PDB entry 8QXC | X-ray diffraction, 2.30 A resolution | chains H and L

== Chain H ==
Protein: Heavy chain of FAB MIL-3
Source organism: Mus musculus
Notes: antibody fragment or engineered binder
Chain sequence (264 residues; numbered 1 to 264; the number before each row is that of its first residue):
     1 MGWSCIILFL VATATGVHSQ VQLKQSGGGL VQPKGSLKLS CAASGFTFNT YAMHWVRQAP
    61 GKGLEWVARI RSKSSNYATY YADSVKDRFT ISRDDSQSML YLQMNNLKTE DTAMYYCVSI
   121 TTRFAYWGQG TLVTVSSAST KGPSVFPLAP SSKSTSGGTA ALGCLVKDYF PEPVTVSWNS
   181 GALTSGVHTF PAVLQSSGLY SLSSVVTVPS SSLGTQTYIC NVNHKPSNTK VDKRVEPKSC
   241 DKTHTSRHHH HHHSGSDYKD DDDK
Disordered / not traced: 1-19, 241-264
Disulfides: Cys41-Cys117, Cys164-Cys220
Residues lining bound ligands: PenG-Lys (X5X; (2R,4S)-2-[(1R)-2-[[(5S)-5-acetamido-6-oxidanyl-6-oxidanylidene-hexyl]amino]-2-oxidanylidene-1-(2-phenylethanoylamino)ethyl]-5,5-dimethyl-1,3-thiazolidine-4-carboxylic acid): Thr50, Tyr51, Ala52, His54, Arg69, Arg71, Ser72, Ser74, Ser75, Ile120, Thr121, Thr122, Arg123, Phe124, Ala125
From the paper describing this entry:
  - binding site for PenG-Lys: His54, Arg69, Ile120, Thr121, Phe124

== Chain L ==
Protein: Light chain of FAB MIL-3
Source organism: Mus musculus
Notes: antibody fragment or engineered binder
Chain sequence (233 residues; row label = number of the first residue in the row):
     1 MGWSCIILFL VATATGVHSE TTVTQSPSSM YASLGERVTI TCKASQDINS YLSWFQQKPG
    61 KSPKTLIYRA SRLVDGVPSR FSGSGSGQDY SLTISSLEYE DMGIYYCLQY DEFPYTFGGG
   121 TKLEIKRTVA APSVFIFPPS DEQLKSGTAS VVCLLNNFYP REAKVQWKVD NALQSGNSQE
   181 SVTEQDSKDS TYSLSSTLTL SKADYEKHKV YACEVTHQGL SSPVTKSFNR GEC
Disordered / not traced: 1-19
Disulfides: Cys42-Cys107, Cys153-Cys213
Residues lining bound ligands: PenG-Lys (X5X; (2R,4S)-2-[(1R)-2-[[(5S)-5-acetamido-6-oxidanyl-6-oxidanylidene-hexyl]amino]-2-oxidanylidene-1-(2-phenylethanoylamino)ethyl]-5,5-dimethyl-1,3-thiazolidine-4-carboxylic acid): Ser53, Thr65, Tyr68, Tyr110, Tyr115
From the paper describing this entry:
  - binding site for PenG-Lys: Tyr68, Tyr110, Tyr115

== Chain H / chain L interface ==
Pairs across the interface - 65 pairs, chain H then chain L:
  Val56(H) - Phe117(L)  hydrophobic
  Gln58(H) - Gln57(L)  hydrogen bond
  Gln58(H) - Tyr106(L)  hydrogen bond
  Leu64(H) - Tyr106(L)  hydrophobic
  Leu64(H) - Phe117(L)
  Trp66(H) - Leu108(L)  hydrophobic
  Trp66(H) - Phe113(L)
  Trp66(H) - Tyr115(L)
  Trp66(H) - Phe117(L)  hydrophobic
  Arg69(H) - Tyr115(L)  hydrogen bond
  Tyr80(H) - Phe113(L)  hydrophobic
  Tyr81(H) - Phe113(L)
  Tyr116(H) - Gln57(L)
  Tyr116(H) - Ser62(L)
  Arg123(H) - Tyr68(L)
  Arg123(H) - Val74(L)
  Arg123(H) - Asp75(L)  salt bridge
  Phe124(H) - Val74(L)  hydrophobic
  Phe124(H) - Asp75(L)
  Ala125(H) - Thr65(L)  hydrogen bond (backbone-side chain)
  Trp127(H) - Phe55(L)
  Trp127(H) - Pro63(L)
  Trp127(H) - Phe117(L)  hydrophobic
  Gly128(H) - Ser62(L)  hydrogen bond (backbone-side chain)
  Gln129(H) - Ser62(L)
  Phe146(H) - Ser140(L)
  Phe146(H) - Glu142(L)
  Phe146(H) - Gln143(L)
  Pro147(H) - Ser140(L)
  Pro147(H) - Glu142(L)
  Leu148(H) - Phe137(L)
  Leu148(H) - Val152(L)  hydrophobic
  Ala149(H) - Phe137(L)
  Ser151(H) - Cys233(L)  hydrogen bond (side chain-backbone)
  Lys153(H) - Cys233(L)  hydrogen bond (side chain-backbone)
  Thr159(H) - Phe135(L)
  Ala161(H) - Phe135(L)  hydrophobic
  Ala161(H) - Phe137(L)
  Ala161(H) - Leu154(L)  hydrophobic
  Leu162(H) - Phe137(L)  hydrophobic
  Leu165(H) - Ser150(L)
  Lys167(H) - Gln143(L)
  Lys167(H) - Thr148(L)
  Lys167(H) - Ser150(L)
  His188(H) - Asn156(L)  hydrogen bond
  His188(H) - Asn157(L)  hydrogen bond
  His188(H) - Asp186(L)
  His188(H) - Ser193(L)  hydrogen bond
  Phe190(H) - Leu154(L)  hydrophobic
  Phe190(H) - Ser181(L)
  Phe190(H) - Thr183(L)
  Phe190(H) - Ser193(L)
  Phe190(H) - Leu194(L)
  Phe190(H) - Ser195(L)
  Pro191(H) - Ser181(L)  hydrogen bond (backbone-side chain)
  Pro191(H) - Val182(L)
  Val193(H) - Gln179(L)
  Val193(H) - Glu180(L)
  Val193(H) - Ser181(L)
  Leu194(H) - Gln179(L)
  Gln195(H) - Gln179(L)
  Val205(H) - Leu154(L)  hydrophobic
  Thr207(H) - Asn156(L)
  Lys233(H) - Glu142(L)  salt bridge
  Cys240(H) - Cys233(L)  hydrophobic
Interface residues without a listed pair, chain H (46 interface residues in all): His54, Lys62, Glu65, Ala82, Thr122, Val145, Pro150, Ala160, Thr189, Ser196, Ser203
Interface residues without a listed pair, chain L (37 interface residues in all): Lys61, Pro138, Gly231
The authors on this interface:
  - interface residues, chain L: Asp75(L)

== Summary ==
The interface between chain H and chain L involves 46 residues on one side and 37 on the other, with 11
hydrogen bonds and 2 salt bridges. Polar contacts include Arg123(H)-Asp75(L), Lys233(H)-Glu142(L) and
Gln58(H)-Gln57(L). From the paper: a binding site for PenG-Lys at His54(H), Arg69(H) and Tyr68(L) among
others; the interface residue Asp75(L).
Chain H is Heavy chain of FAB MIL-3 and chain L is Light chain of FAB MIL-3, both from Mus musculus; the
structure, Crystal structure of antibody Fab MIL-3 with PenG-Lys, was determined by X-ray diffraction.
